Entry 5CGQ (X-ray diffraction, 1.18 A resolution); this record covers chains A and B.

Chain A:
Protein: Tryptophan synthase alpha chain
From: Salmonella enterica subsp. enterica serovar Typhimurium
Notes: EC 4.2.1.20
UniProt: P00929 (TRPA_SALTY); residues 1-268 here = UniProt positions 1-268
Chain sequence (268 residues; row label = number of the first residue in the row):
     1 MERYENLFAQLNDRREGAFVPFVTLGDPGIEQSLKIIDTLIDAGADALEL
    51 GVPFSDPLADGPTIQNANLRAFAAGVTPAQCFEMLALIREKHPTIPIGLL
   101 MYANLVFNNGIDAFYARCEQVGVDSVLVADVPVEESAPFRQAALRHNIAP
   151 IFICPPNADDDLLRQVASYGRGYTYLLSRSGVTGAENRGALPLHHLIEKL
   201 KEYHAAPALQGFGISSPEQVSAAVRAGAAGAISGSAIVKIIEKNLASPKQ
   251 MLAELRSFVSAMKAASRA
Ion coordination: Cs+: Ser-221, Ala-265, Arg-267 (shared with Lys-99(B) of chain B)
Residues lining bound ligands: F9F (2-({[4-(trifluoromethoxy)phenyl]sulfonyl}amino)ethyl dihydrogen phosphate): Phe-22, Glu-49, Ala-59, Asp-60, Ile-64, Leu-100, Leu-127, Ala-129, Ile-153, Tyr-175, Leu-177, Arg-179, Thr-183, Gly-184, Ala-185, Phe-212, Gly-213, Ile-214, Ile-232, Ser-233, Gly-234, Ser-235
Swiss-Prot annotation at these positions:
  - active site (Proton acceptor): Glu-49, Asp-60

Chain B:
Protein: Tryptophan synthase beta chain
From: Salmonella enterica subsp. enterica serovar Typhimurium
Notes: EC 4.2.1.20
UniProt: P0A2K1 (TRPB_SALTY); residues 1-397 here = UniProt positions 1-397
Chain sequence (397 residues; row label = number of the first residue in the row):
     1 MTTLLNPYFGEFGGMYVPQILMPALNQLEEAFVSAQKDPEFQAQFADLLK
    51 NYAGRPTALTKCQNITAGTRTTLYLKREDLLHGGAHKTNQVLGQALLAKR
   101 MGKSEIIAETGAGQHGVASALASALLGLKCRIYMGAKDVERQSPNVFRMR
   151 LMGAEVIPVHSGSATLKDACNEALRDWSGSYETAHYMLGTAAGPHPYPTI
   201 VREFQRMIGEETKAQILDKEGRLPDAVIACVGGGSNAIGMFADFINDTSV
   251 GLIGVEPGGHGIETGEHGAPLKHGRVGIYFGMKAPMMQTADGQIEESYSI
   301 SAGLDFPSVGPQHAYLNSIGRADYVSITDDEALEAFKTLCRHEGIIPALE
   351 SSHALAHALKMMREQPEKEQLLVVNLSGRGDKDIFTVHDILKARGEI
Unresolved in the structure: 1, 392-397
Covalently attached groups: pyridoxal phosphate (PLP) linked to Lys-87
Ion coordination: Cs+ site 1: Thr-66, Thr-69, Thr-71; Cs+ site 2: Lys-99 (shared with Ser-221(A), Ala-265(A), Arg-267(A) of chain A); Cs+ site 3: Gly-232, Gly-268, Leu-304, Phe-306, Ser-308
Residues lining bound ligands:
  - bicine (BCN): Thr-248, Ser-249, Val-250, Gly-251, Leu-252, Gly-320, Arg-321, Ala-322, Asp-323
  - pyridoxal phosphate (PLP): Ala-85, His-86, Gln-114, Gly-189, Thr-190, Cys-230, Val-231, Gly-232, Gly-233, Gly-234, Ser-235, Asn-236, Gly-303, Leu-304, Ala-348, Glu-350, Ser-351, Ser-377, Gly-378
  - tryptophan (TRP): Glu-109, Thr-110, Gly-111, Ala-112, Gly-113, Gln-114, His-115, Leu-166, Cys-170, Gly-189, Thr-190, Gly-232, Gly-233, Ala-302, Gly-303, Phe-306
Swiss-Prot annotation at these positions:
  - modified residue: Lys-87 (N6-(pyridoxal phosphate)lysine)

Chain A / chain B interface:
Residue-residue contacts - 65 pairs, chain A then chain B:
  Pro-53(A) / Gln-293(B)  hydrogen bond (backbone-side chain)
  Phe-54(A) / Gly-292(B)
  Phe-54(A) / Gln-293(B)
  Ser-55(A) / Lys-167(B)
  Ser-55(A) / Gln-293(B)  hydrogen bond (backbone-side chain)
  Ser-55(A) / Ile-294(B)  hydrogen bond (side chain-backbone)
  Asp-56(A) / Lys-167(B)  salt bridge
  Asp-56(A) / Asp-168(B)
  Asp-56(A) / Asn-171(B)  hydrogen bond
  Asp-56(A) / Tyr-279(B)
  Asp-56(A) / Ile-294(B)
  Pro-57(A) / Arg-175(B)  hydrogen bond (backbone-side chain)
  Leu-58(A) / Leu-174(B)  hydrophobic
  Leu-58(A) / Arg-175(B)
  Asp-60(A) / Arg-175(B)  hydrogen bond (backbone-side chain)
  Gln-65(A) / Ser-161(B)
  Gln-65(A) / Arg-175(B)
  Phe-72(A) / Gln-293(B)
  Thr-77(A) / Asp-291(B)
  Pro-78(A) / Asp-291(B)
  Ala-103(A) / Ile-278(B)  hydrophobic
  Asn-104(A) / Gly-277(B)
  Asn-104(A) / Ile-278(B)  hydrogen bond (side chain-backbone)
  Asn-104(A) / Gln-288(B)  hydrogen bond
  Asn-104(A) / Gly-292(B)  hydrogen bond (side chain-backbone)
  Leu-105(A) / Asp-291(B)
  Leu-105(A) / Gly-292(B)
  Phe-107(A) / Val-276(B)
  Phe-107(A) / Gly-277(B)
  Phe-107(A) / Ile-278(B)  hydrophobic
  Phe-107(A) / Lys-283(B)
  Asn-108(A) / Arg-275(B)  hydrogen bond
  Asn-108(A) / Gln-288(B)
  Asn-108(A) / Ala-290(B)  hydrogen bond (side chain-backbone)
  Asn-108(A) / Asp-291(B)  hydrogen bond (side chain-backbone)
  Asn-108(A) / Gly-292(B)
  Asn-109(A) / Arg-275(B)
  Asn-109(A) / Ala-290(B)
  Ala-129(A) / Pro-18(B)
  Asp-130(A) / Tyr-16(B)
  Asp-130(A) / Val-17(B)  hydrogen bond (backbone-backbone)
  Asp-130(A) / Pro-18(B)
  Pro-132(A) / Met-15(B)
  Pro-132(A) / Val-17(B)
  Pro-132(A) / Gln-19(B)
  Pro-132(A) / Met-22(B)  hydrophobic
  Val-133(A) / Gln-19(B)  hydrogen bond (backbone-side chain)
  Glu-134(A) / Gln-19(B)  hydrogen bond
  Glu-134(A) / Met-22(B)
  Glu-135(A) / Tyr-8(B)  hydrogen bond
  Glu-135(A) / Gly-14(B)
  Glu-135(A) / Met-15(B)  hydrogen bond (side chain-backbone)
  Glu-135(A) / Tyr-16(B)  hydrogen bond
  Ile-153(A) / Gln-19(B)
  Pro-155(A) / Gln-19(B)
  Pro-155(A) / Ile-20(B)  hydrophobic
  Asn-157(A) / Ile-20(B)
  Leu-162(A) / Gln-19(B)
  Ser-180(A) / Ile-20(B)
  Ser-180(A) / Ser-178(B)
  Ser-180(A) / Gly-179(B)
  Gly-181(A) / Ser-178(B)  hydrogen bond (backbone-backbone)
  Gly-181(A) / Gly-179(B)
  Val-182(A) / Arg-175(B)
  Val-182(A) / Ser-178(B)
Interface residues without a listed pair, chain A (36 interface residues in all): Ala-59, Leu-69, Val-131, Phe-139, Pro-156, Leu-177
Interface residues without a listed pair, chain B (35 interface residues in all): Thr-2, Pro-23, Gly-162, Glu-172, Tyr-181, Met-286

Summary:
36 residues of chain A and 35 residues of chain B are in contact, with 19 hydrogen bonds and 1 salt bridge.
Polar pairs include Asp-56(A)/Lys-167(B), Pro-53(A)/Gln-293(B) and Ser-55(A)/Gln-293(B). Chain A binds
compound F9F. Ligands of chain B: tryptophan and bicine.
Here chain A is Tryptophan synthase alpha chain and chain B is Tryptophan synthase beta chain, both from
Salmonella enterica subsp. enterica serovar Typhimurium. Entry 5CGQ (Crystal structure of Tryptophan Synthase
from Salmonella typhimurium in complex with F9 ligand in the alpha-site ...) was determined by X-ray
diffraction.
